PDB entry 7R5J | electron microscopy, 50.00 A resolution (very low resolution: no residue pairs are listed; an interface is given only as per-side residue counts) | chains M1 and N1 of the 101 polymer chains in the assembly

# Chain M1
Name: Nuclear pore complex protein Nup96
From: Homo sapiens
Reference sequence: P52948 (NUP98_HUMAN); residues 1-937 here correspond to UniProt positions 881-1817 (UniProt number = residue number + 880)
Amino-acid sequence (937 residues; row label = number of the first residue in the row):
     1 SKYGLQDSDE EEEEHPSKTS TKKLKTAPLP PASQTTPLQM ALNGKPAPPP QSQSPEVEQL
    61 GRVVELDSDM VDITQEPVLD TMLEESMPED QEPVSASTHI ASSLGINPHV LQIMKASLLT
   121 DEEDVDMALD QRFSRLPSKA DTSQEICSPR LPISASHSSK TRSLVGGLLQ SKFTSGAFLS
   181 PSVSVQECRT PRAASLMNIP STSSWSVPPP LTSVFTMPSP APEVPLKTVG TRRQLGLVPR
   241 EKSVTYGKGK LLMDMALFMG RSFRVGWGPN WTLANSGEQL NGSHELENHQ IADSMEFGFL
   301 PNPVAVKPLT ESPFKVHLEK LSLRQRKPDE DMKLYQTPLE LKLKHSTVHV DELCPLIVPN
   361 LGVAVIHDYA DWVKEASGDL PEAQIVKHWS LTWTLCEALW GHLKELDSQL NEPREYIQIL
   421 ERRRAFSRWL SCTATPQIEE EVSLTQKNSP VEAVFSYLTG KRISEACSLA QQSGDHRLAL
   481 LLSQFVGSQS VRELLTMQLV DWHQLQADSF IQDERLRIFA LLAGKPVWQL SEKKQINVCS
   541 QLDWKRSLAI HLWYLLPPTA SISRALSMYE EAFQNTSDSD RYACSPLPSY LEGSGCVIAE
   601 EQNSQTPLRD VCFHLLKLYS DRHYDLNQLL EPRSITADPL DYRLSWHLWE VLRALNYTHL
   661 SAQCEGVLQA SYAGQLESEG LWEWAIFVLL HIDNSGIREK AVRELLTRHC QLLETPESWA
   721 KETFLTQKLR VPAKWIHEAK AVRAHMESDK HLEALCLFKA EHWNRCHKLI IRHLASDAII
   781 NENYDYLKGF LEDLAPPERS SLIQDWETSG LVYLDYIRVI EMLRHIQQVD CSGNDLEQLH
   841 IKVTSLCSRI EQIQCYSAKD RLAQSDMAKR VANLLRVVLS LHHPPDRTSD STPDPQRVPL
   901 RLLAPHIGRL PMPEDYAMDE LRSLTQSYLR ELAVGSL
Disordered / not traced: 1-231, 281-313
UniProt features mapped onto this chain:
  - active site: S1 (Nucleophile)
  - modified residue: S8 (Phosphoserine), S17 (Phosphoserine), S54 (Phosphoserine), T120 (Phosphothreonine), S143 (Phosphoserine), S148 (Phosphoserine), S163 (Phosphoserine), S180 (Phosphoserine), S184 (Phosphoserine), T190 (Phosphothreonine), S449 (Phosphoserine), T892 (Phosphothreonine)

# Chain N1
Name: Protein SEC13 homolog
From: Homo sapiens
Reference sequence: P55735 (SEC13_HUMAN); numbering as in UniProt (aligned over 1-322)
Amino-acid sequence (322 residues; row label = number of the first residue in the row):
     1 MVSVINTVDT SHEDMIHDAQ MDYYGTRLAT CSSDRSVKIF DVRNGGQILI ADLRGHEGPV
    61 WQVAWAHPMY GNILASCSYD RKVIIWREEN GTWEKSHEHA GHDSSVNSVC WAPHDYGLIL
   121 ACGSSDGAIS LLTYTGEGQW EVKKINNAHT IGCNAVSWAP AVVPGSLIDH PSGQKPNYIK
   181 RFASGGCDNL IKLWKEEEDG QWKEEQKLEA HSDWVRDVAW APSIGLPTST IASCSQDGRV
   241 FIWTCDDASS NTWSPKLLHK FNDVVWHVSW SITANILAVS GGDNKVTLWK ESVDGQWVCI
   301 SDVNKGQGSV SASVTEGQQN EQ
Disordered / not traced: 1, 303-322
UniProt features mapped onto this chain:
  - modified residue: V2 (N-acetylvaline), S184 (Phosphoserine), S309 (Phosphoserine)

# Interface between chain M1 and chain N1
At this resolution (50 A) residue pairs are not listed: 71 residues of chain M1 and 88 of chain N1 lie at the interface.

# Overview
71 residues of chain M1 and 88 residues of chain N1 are in contact. UniProt lists active-site residue S1(M1)
on chain M1.
Here chain M1 is Nuclear pore complex protein Nup96 and chain N1 is Protein SEC13 homolog, both from Homo
sapiens. Entry 7R5J (Human nuclear pore complex (dilated)) was determined by electron microscopy, deposited
together with 7R5K and 7R1Y.
